PDB entry 6MZF | X-ray diffraction, 4.40 A resolution (low resolution: residue-level contacts below are approximate; hydrogen-bond / salt-bridge calls are withheld) | chains A and E of the 14 polymer chains in the assembly

[Chain A]
Protein: Tubulin alpha-1A chain
From: Sus scrofa
Reference sequence: P02550 (TBA1A_PIG); residues 1-451 here = UniProt positions 1-451
Chain sequence (451 residues; row label = number of the first residue in the row):
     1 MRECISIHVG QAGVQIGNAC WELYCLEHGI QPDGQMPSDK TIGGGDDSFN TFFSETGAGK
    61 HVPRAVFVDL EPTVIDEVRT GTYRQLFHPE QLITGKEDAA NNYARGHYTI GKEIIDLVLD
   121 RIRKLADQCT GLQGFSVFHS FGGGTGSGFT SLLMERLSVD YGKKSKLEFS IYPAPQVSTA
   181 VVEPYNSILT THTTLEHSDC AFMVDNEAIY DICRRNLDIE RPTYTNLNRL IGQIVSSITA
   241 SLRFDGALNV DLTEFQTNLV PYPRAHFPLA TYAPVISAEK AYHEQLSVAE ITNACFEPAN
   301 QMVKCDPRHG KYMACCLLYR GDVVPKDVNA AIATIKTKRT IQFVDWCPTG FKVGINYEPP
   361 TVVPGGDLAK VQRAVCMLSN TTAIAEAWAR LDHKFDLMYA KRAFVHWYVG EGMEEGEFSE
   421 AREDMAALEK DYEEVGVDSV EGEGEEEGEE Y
Disordered / not traced: 1, 39-46, 280-284, 438-451
Residues lining bound ligands: GTP (guanosine-5'-triphosphate): G10, Q11, A12, Q15, I16, D69, E71, D98, A99, A100, N101, S140, G142, G143, G144, T145, G146, I171, V177, S178, T179, E183, N206, Y224, L227, N228, I231
UniProt features mapped onto this chain:
  - active site: E254
  - binding site (GTP): G10, Q11, A12, Q15, E71, A99, S140, G143, G144, T145, G146, T179, E183, N206, Y224, N228, L252
  - binding site (Mg(2+)): E71
  - site: Y451 (Involved in polymerization)
  - modified residue: K40 (N6-acetyllysine), Y282 (3'-nitrotyrosine), S439 (Phosphoserine), E443 (5-glutamyl polyglutamate), E445 (5-glutamyl polyglutamate), Y451 (3'-nitrotyrosine)

[Chain E]
Protein: Protein Stu2p/Alp14p
From: Lachancea kluyveri NRRL Y-12651
Chain sequence (554 residues; row label = number of the first residue in the row):
     1 MADQDDVDFT TLPLEQRASH KVWKARLNAY QELNNLFTKS SVISPPNDVA NYWLDPELFA
    61 SYIVDSNVVA QENAIIALHT LLEYISQVPN VSTSKLRLQW IPPLVEKGLS SSRAATKAKA
   121 TDCIMLLTQS DTSIQQTVNL MLPSLSNKLP RLVSSCVKCL ATIIEEFGFI NVSDINILLS
   181 EILEPLPKLS SHADRNVRSE TMNLILQIYK WFGKELLQEL LLEKLKPIQQ RDLSRMFEKY
   241 EGTIPPKQQP RLFQWQKEQE QEQEQILQTD KDGDTLMGNL LAYQDTNASA IHPATKPAVD
   301 PFELLPPSVI LDKFPADFQT RISSTKWKDR VEALEEIHNN VLKPVKKLAH KNQDYSDYLR
   361 VLANVIQKDA NVQAVTIAAN SVQLLCNSLR SNFTRSYGAI VLVPLLERTK EKKPSVNEAI
   421 CSALDAVATY CGFDDCLEET LNYMKHKTPQ VRIECTKFLT RMLQGWKSDG PLQNQLLFKL
   481 LPEVTTAVLK IVNDTQPTTR NTGFECFATL MKLVGERELA DPLEKLDNLK KKKIYEYYEK
   541 VEVATGLEHH HHHH
Disordered / not traced: 1-13, 44-45, 263-299, 544-554

[Chain A / chain E interface]
Residue-residue contacts (17; chain A residue first):
  Y108(A) with K226(E)
  V409(A) with A193(E); R195(E); R198(E)
  G410(A) with A193(E)
  E411(A) with A193(E)
  G412(A) with H192(E); A193(E); R198(E); K226(E)
  M413(A) with R198(E)
  E414(A) with R198(E); K226(E); Q229(E)
  G416(A) with I228(E)
  E417(A) with I228(E)
  E420(A) with R231(E)
Other interface residues (no listed pair), chain A (11 interface residues in all): T109
Other interface residues (no listed pair), chain E (9 interface residues in all): D194

[Overview]
Chain A and chain E form an interface of 11 and 9 residues respectively. Ligands of chain A: GTP. Curated
annotation (UniProt) lists active-site residue E254(A), 17 GTP-binding residues and Mg2+-binding residue
E71(A) on chain A.
Chain A is Tubulin alpha-1A chain (Sus scrofa) and chain E is Protein Stu2p/Alp14p (Lachancea kluyveri NRRL
Y-12651); the structure, Structural Basis of Tubulin Recruitment and Assembly by Microtubule Polymerases with
Tumor Overexpressed Gene (TOG) Domain ..., was determined by X-ray diffraction (same publication as 6MZE and
6MZG).
